1SWB - chains A and D of the 4 polymer chains in the assembly; structure by X-ray diffraction, 1.85 A resolution.

Chain A (and D):
Molecule: Streptavidin
Source organism: Streptomyces avidinii
Notes: fragment: core, residues 13 - 139; chain D of this document is another copy of the same molecule, construct and numbering; everything in this record applies to it too
UniProtKB: P22629 (SAV_STRAV); residues 13-139 here correspond to UniProt positions 37-163 (UniProt number = residue number + 24)
Sequence (127 residues; numbered 13 to 139; the number before each row is that of its first residue):
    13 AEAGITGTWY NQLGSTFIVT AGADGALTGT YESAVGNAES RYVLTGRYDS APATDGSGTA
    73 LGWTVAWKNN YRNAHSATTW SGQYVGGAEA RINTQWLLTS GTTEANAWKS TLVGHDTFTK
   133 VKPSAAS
Unresolved in the structure: 13-15, 136-139 (chain D: 13-15, 46-48, 134-139)
UniProt features mapped onto this chain:
  - motif: Arg59 to Asp61 (Cell attachment site)
  - binding site (biotin): Tyr43, Tyr54, Trp92, Trp108, Trp120

Interface between chain A and chain D:
Residue-residue contacts - 13 pairs, chain A then chain D:
  Val47(A) with Trp120(D)
  Trp108(A) with Trp120(D)
  Leu109(A) with Val125(D), hydrophobic
  Trp120(A) with Trp108(D)
  Lys121(A) with Leu124(D)
  Thr123(A) with Leu124(D); Val125(D), hydrogen bond (backbone-backbone)
  Leu124(A) with Lys121(D); Thr123(D); Leu124(D), hydrophobic
  Val125(A) with Leu109(D), hydrophobic; Thr123(D), hydrogen bond (backbone-backbone); Val125(D), hydrophobic
Interface residues without a listed pair, chain A (10 interface residues in all): Gly48, Leu110
Interface residues without a listed pair, chain D (8 interface residues in all): Leu110

Overview:
10 residues of chain A and 8 residues of chain D are in contact, with 2 hydrogen bonds. The hydrogen-bonded
pair Thr123(A)-Val125(D) is a backbone contact. From UniProt: 5 biotin-binding residues on chain A.
Chain A and chain D are both Streptavidin (Streptomyces avidinii); the structure, Apo-core-streptavidin at ph
7.5, was determined by X-ray diffraction, deposited together with 1SWA, 1SWC, 1SWD and 1SWE.
